Entry 1Z6O (X-ray diffraction, 1.91 A resolution); this record covers chains A and M of the 24 polymer chains in the assembly.

# Chain A
Molecule: Ferritin light chain
From: Trichoplusia ni
UniProt: Q52SA8 (Q52SA8_TRINI); residues 13-212 here correspond to UniProt positions 1-200 (UniProt number = residue number - 12)
Amino-acid sequence (212 residues; each row starts with the number of its first residue):
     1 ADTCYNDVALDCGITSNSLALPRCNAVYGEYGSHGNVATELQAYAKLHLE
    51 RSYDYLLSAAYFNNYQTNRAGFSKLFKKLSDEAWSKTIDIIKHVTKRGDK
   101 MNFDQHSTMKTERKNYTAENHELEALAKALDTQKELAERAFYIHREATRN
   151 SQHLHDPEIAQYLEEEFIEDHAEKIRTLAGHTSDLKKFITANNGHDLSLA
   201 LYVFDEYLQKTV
Cystine bridges: Cys4-Cys24
Metal / ion sites: Ca2+: Gln161, Glu164 (shared with 2 residues of chain E; 2 residues of chain L); Fe ion: Glu165 (shared with 1 residue of chain E; 1 residue of chain L)

# Chain M
Molecule: Ferritin heavy chain
From: Trichoplusia ni
UniProt: Q52SA9 (Q52SA9_TRINI); residues 13-146 here correspond to UniProt positions 1-134 (UniProt number = residue number - 12)
Amino-acid sequence (191 residues; each row starts with the number of its first residue):
     1 TQCNVNPVQIPKDWITMHRSCRNSMRQQIQMEVGASLQYLAMGAHFSKDV
    51 VNRPGFAQLFFDAASEEREHAMKLIEYLLMRGELTNDVSSLLQVRPPTRS
   101 SWKGGVEALEHALSMESDVTKSIRNVIKACEDDSEFNDYHLVDYLTGDFL
   151 EEQYKGQRDLAGKASTLKKLMDRHEALGEFIFDKKLLGIDV
Cystine bridges: Cys21-Cys130
Metal / ion sites: Fe ion: Glu32, Glu67, His70

# How chain A and chain M interact
Pairs across the interface - 65 pairs, chain A then chain M:
  Asn25(A) - Asp49(M)
  Ala26(A) - Asp49(M)  hydrogen bond (backbone-side chain)
  Leu49(A) - Leu37(M)  hydrophobic
  Leu49(A) - Leu40(M)  hydrophobic
  Tyr53(A) - Val33(M)  hydrophobic
  Tyr53(A) - Ser36(M)  hydrogen bond
  Tyr53(A) - Arg68(M)
  Tyr53(A) - Leu92(M)  hydrophobic
  Tyr53(A) - Val94(M)  hydrophobic
  Leu56(A) - Met72(M)  hydrophobic
  Leu57(A) - Val88(M)
  Leu57(A) - Ser89(M)
  Leu57(A) - Leu92(M)  hydrophobic
  Ala60(A) - Ile75(M)  hydrophobic
  Ala60(A) - Leu79(M)
  Tyr61(A) - Thr85(M)
  Tyr61(A) - Val88(M)  hydrophobic
  Asn63(A) - Glu76(M)  hydrogen bond
  Asn63(A) - Leu79(M)
  Asn64(A) - Leu79(M)
  Asn64(A) - Leu84(M)  hydrogen bond (side chain-backbone)
  Asn64(A) - Thr85(M)
  Tyr65(A) - Ile10(M)  hydrophobic
  Tyr65(A) - Lys12(M)
  Tyr65(A) - Trp14(M)  hydrophobic
  Tyr65(A) - Ile15(M)  hydrophobic
  Tyr65(A) - Gly82(M)
  Tyr65(A) - Thr85(M)
  Gln66(A) - Thr85(M)
  Lys77(A) - Arg68(M)
  Lys77(A) - Met72(M)  hydrogen bond
  Ser80(A) - Arg68(M)  hydrogen bond
  Asp81(A) - Arg68(M)  salt bridge
  Trp84(A) - Leu40(M)  hydrophobic
  Trp84(A) - Ala64(M)
  Trp84(A) - Ser65(M)  hydrogen bond
  Trp84(A) - Arg68(M)
  Ile88(A) - Leu40(M)  hydrophobic
  Ile91(A) - Ala44(M)  hydrophobic
  Ile91(A) - Phe61(M)  hydrophobic
  Lys92(A) - Phe61(M)
  Thr95(A) - Ala44(M)
  Thr95(A) - Ser47(M)
  Gly98(A) - Asp49(M)
  Lys100(A) - Lys48(M)
  Met101(A) - Ala44(M)  hydrophobic
  Phe103(A) - Ala41(M)  hydrophobic
  Phe103(A) - Pro96(M)
  Phe103(A) - Pro97(M)
  Asp104(A) - Pro96(M)
  Thr117(A) - Ser89(M)
  Ala118(A) - Val88(M)  hydrophobic
  Ala118(A) - Ser89(M)  hydrogen bond (backbone-side chain)
  Glu119(A) - Asp87(M)  hydrogen bond (side chain-backbone)
  Glu119(A) - Val88(M)  hydrogen bond (side chain-backbone)
  Glu119(A) - Ser89(M)  hydrogen bond
  His121(A) - Cys3(M)
  His121(A) - Asn4(M)
  Ile189(A) - Thr1(M)
  Ile189(A) - Gln2(M)
  Ile189(A) - Cys3(M)
  Leu197(A) - Gln2(M)
  Leu197(A) - Cys3(M)
  Ser198(A) - Val5(M)
  Leu201(A) - Val5(M)  hydrophobic
Other interface residues (no listed pair), chain A (38 interface residues in all): Glu50, Thr87, Asp99, Tyr116, Leu123
Other interface residues (no listed pair), chain M (39 interface residues in all): Glu83, Asn86, Leu91

# Summary
38 residues of chain A and 39 residues of chain M are in contact, with 11 hydrogen bonds and 1 salt bridge.
Polar contacts include Asp81(A)-Arg68(M), Ala26(A)-Asp49(M) and Tyr53(A)-Ser36(M). Gln161(A) and Glu164(A)
coordinate Ca2+. Glu32(M), Glu67(M) and His70(M) coordinate a Fe ion ion.
Here chain A is Ferritin light chain and chain M is Ferritin heavy chain, both from Trichoplusia ni. Entry
1Z6O (Crystal Structure of Trichoplusia ni secreted ferritin) was determined by X-ray diffraction.
